5TCD - chain A; structure by X-ray diffraction, 2.40 A resolution.

Chain A:
Name: Ectonucleotide pyrophosphatase/phosphodiesterase family member 7
Organism: Homo sapiens
Notes: EC 3.1.4.12
UniProtKB: Q6UWV6 (ENPP7_HUMAN); numbering as in UniProt (aligned over 22-433)
Chain sequence (422 residues; each row starts with the number of its first residue):
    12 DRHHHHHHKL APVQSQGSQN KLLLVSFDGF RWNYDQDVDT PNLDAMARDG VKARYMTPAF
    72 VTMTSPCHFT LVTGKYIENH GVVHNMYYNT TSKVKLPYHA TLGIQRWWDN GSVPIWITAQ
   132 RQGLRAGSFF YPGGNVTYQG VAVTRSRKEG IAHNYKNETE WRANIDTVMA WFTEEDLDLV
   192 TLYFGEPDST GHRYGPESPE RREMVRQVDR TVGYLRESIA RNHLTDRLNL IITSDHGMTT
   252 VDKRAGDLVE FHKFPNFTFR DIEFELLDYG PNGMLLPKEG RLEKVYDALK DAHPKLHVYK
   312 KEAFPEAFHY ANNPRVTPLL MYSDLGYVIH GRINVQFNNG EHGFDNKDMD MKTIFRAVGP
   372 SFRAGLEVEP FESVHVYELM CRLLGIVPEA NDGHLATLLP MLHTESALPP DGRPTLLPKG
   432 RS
Disordered / not traced: 12-29, 418-433
Glycans and other covalent adducts: N-acetylglucosamine (NAG) linked to Asn-100, Asn-121, Asn-146, Asn-267; glycan linked to Asn-168
Construct notes: expression tag (12-21)
Ion coordination: Zn2+ site 1: Asp-39, Thr-75, Asp-246, His-247; Na+: Asp-46, Val-49, Thr-51; Zn2+ site 2: Asp-199, His-203, His-353 (together with phosphocholine)
Small-molecule neighbours: phosphocholine (PC): Asp-39, Thr-75, Asn-96, Tyr-109, Tyr-166, Tyr-194, Gly-196, Asp-199, Ser-200, His-203, His-247, Tyr-280, His-353
UniProt features mapped onto this chain:
  - region: Val-72 to Cys-78 (Required for enzyme activity)
  - active site: Thr-75 (Nucleophile)
  - binding site (Zn(2+)): Asp-39, Thr-75, Asp-199, His-203, Asp-246, His-247, His-353
  - binding site (substrate): Asn-96
  - glycosylation (N-linked (GlcNAc...) asparagine): Asn-100, Asn-121, Asn-146, Asn-168, Asn-267
Reported in the primary citation:
  - Zn2+ coordination: Asp-39, Thr-75, Asp-199, His-203, Asp-246, His-247, His-353
  - catalytic residues: Thr-75 (proposed by the authors, not directly observed)
  - binding site for phosphocholine: Asn-96, Tyr-109, Tyr-166, Tyr-280
  - mutagenesis - Y109L, Y166L, K167E/R204E, R271E/R343E, I344A/V346A/F348A, I344E/V346E/F348E, I344N/V346N/F348N: decreased catalytic activity on SM
  - mutagenesis - K167A/R204A, R271A/R343A: unchanged catalytic activity on SM
  - mutagenesis - R271A/R343A, R271E/R343E: decreased catalytic activity on mixed micelles

In short:
Ligands of chain A: phosphocholine. Covalently linked N-acetylglucosamine: at Asn-100, Asn-121, Asn-146 and
Asn-267. Curated annotation (UniProt) lists active-site residue Thr-75, 7 Zn2+-binding residues and
substrate-binding residue Asn-96. The paper reports the catalytic residue Thr-75; Y109L, Y166L and
K167E/R204E, among others, reduce catalytic activity on SM; 9 substitutions were tested in all.
Chain A is Ectonucleotide pyrophosphatase/phosphodiesterase family member 7 (Homo sapiens); the structure,
Human alkaline sphingomyelinase (ENPP7) in complex with phosphocholine, was determined by X-ray diffraction,
deposited together with 5UDY.
